8ZYH - chains A and B; structure by X-ray diffraction, 1.07 A resolution.

Chain A (and B):
Molecule: Cupin type-2 domain-containing protein
Organism: Thermotoga maritima MSB8
Notes: chain B of this document is another copy of the same molecule, construct and numbering; everything in this record applies to it too
UniProt: Q9X1H0 (Q9X1H0_THEMA); numbering as in UniProt (aligned over 1-114)
Sequence (118 residues; each row starts with the number of its first residue; numbers below 1 keep their minus sign (Gly-3 is residue -3)):
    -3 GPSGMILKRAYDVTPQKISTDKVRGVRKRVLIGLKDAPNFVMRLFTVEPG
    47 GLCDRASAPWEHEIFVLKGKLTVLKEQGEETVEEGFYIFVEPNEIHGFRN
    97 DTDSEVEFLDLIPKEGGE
Construct notes: expression tag (-3 to 0); engineered mutation Cys49 (Ile in Q9X1H0), Ala52 (His in Q9X1H0), Ala54 (His in Q9X1H0), Asp106 (Cys in Q9X1H0)
Covalent attachments: 4-thiopyridine (KN6) linked to Cys49
Metal / ion sites: Cu ion site 1: His58, His92; Cu ion site 2 near Glu90 (its only coordinating residue here)
Ligand contacts: 4-thiopyridine (KN6): Val19, Arg39, Phe41, Phe94, Phe104, Asp106

Interface between chain A and chain B:
Residue-residue contacts (98; chain A residue first):
  Pro-2(A) with Glu87(B)
  Ser-1(A) with Glu87(B); Glu90(B)
  Gly0(A) with Glu87(B), hydrogen bond (backbone-backbone); Glu90(B), hydrogen bond (backbone-side chain)
  Met1(A) with Val69(B), hydrophobic; Leu70(B); Lys71(B); Phe85(B); Ile91(B); His92(B)
  Ile2(A) with Tyr83(B); Ile84(B); Phe85(B), hydrogen bond (backbone-backbone)
  Leu3(A) with Val69(B), hydrophobic; Lys71(B); Glu76(B); Val78(B), hydrophobic; Tyr83(B); Ile84(B), hydrophobic
  Lys4(A) with Phe82(B); Tyr83(B), hydrogen bond (backbone-backbone)
  Arg5(A) with Gly81(B); Phe82(B)
  Ala6(A) with Phe61(B), hydrophobic; Gly81(B), hydrogen bond (backbone-backbone); Tyr83(B), hydrophobic
  Val9(A) with Tyr83(B)
  Leu27(A) with Phe61(B), hydrophobic; Tyr83(B), hydrogen bond (backbone-side chain)
  Ile28(A) with Glu59(B); Tyr83(B), hydrophobic; Phe85(B), hydrophobic
  Asp32(A) with Phe85(B)
  Pro34(A) with Glu57(B); Phe85(B)
  Asn35(A) with Glu57(B), hydrogen bond; Pro109(B)
  Phe36(A) with Phe36(B), hydrophobic; Glu57(B); Glu59(B); Leu107(B); Ile108(B); Pro109(B)
  Val37(A) with Glu59(B)
  Met38(A) with Glu59(B); Ile60(B)
  Glu57(A) with Pro34(B); Asn35(B), hydrogen bond; Phe36(B)
  Glu59(A) with Ile28(B); Phe36(B); Val37(B); Met38(B); Leu107(B)
  Ile60(A) with Met38(B)
  Phe61(A) with Ala6(B), hydrophobic; Leu40(B), hydrophobic; Leu63(B), hydrophobic; Leu105(B), hydrophobic
  Leu63(A) with Phe61(B), hydrophobic; Leu63(B), hydrophobic
  Val69(A) with Met1(B), hydrophobic; Leu3(B), hydrophobic
  Glu76(A) with Leu3(B)
  Val78(A) with Leu3(B), hydrophobic
  Glu79(A) with Arg5(B), salt bridge
  Gly81(A) with Arg5(B); Ala6(B), hydrogen bond (backbone-backbone)
  Phe82(A) with Lys4(B); Arg5(B)
  Tyr83(A) with Ile2(B); Leu3(B); Lys4(B), hydrogen bond (backbone-backbone); Val9(B); Leu27(B), hydrogen bond (side chain-backbone); Ile28(B), hydrophobic
  Ile84(A) with Met1(B), hydrophobic; Ile2(B)
  Phe85(A) with Gly0(B); Met1(B); Ile2(B), hydrogen bond (backbone-backbone); Ile28(B), hydrophobic; Asp32(B); Pro34(B)
  Val86(A) with Gly0(B)
  Glu87(A) with Gly0(B), hydrogen bond (backbone-backbone)
  Glu90(A) with Gly0(B)
  Ile91(A) with Met1(B)
  His92(A) with Met1(B)
  Leu105(A) with Phe61(B), hydrophobic; Leu105(B), hydrophobic
  Leu107(A) with Phe36(B); Glu59(B); Leu107(B), hydrophobic
  Ile108(A) with Phe36(B)
  Pro109(A) with Asn35(B); Phe36(B)
Other interface residues (no listed pair), chain A (46 interface residues in all): Ala33, Leu40, Leu70, Lys71, Pro88
Other interface residues (no listed pair), chain B (43 interface residues in all): Ala33, Val86, Pro88

In short:
Chain A and chain B form an interface of 46 and 43 residues respectively; the contacts include 13 hydrogen
bonds and 1 salt bridge. Among the polar pairs are Glu79(A)-Arg5(B), Gly0(A)-Glu90(B) and Leu27(A)-Tyr83(B).
Covalently linked 4-thiopyridine: at Cys49(A).
Both chains are Cupin type-2 domain-containing protein (Thermotoga maritima MSB8). Entry 8ZYH (Crystal
structure of a cupin protein (tm1459, I49C-4py/H52A/H54A/C106D mutant) in copper (Cu) substituted form) was
determined by X-ray diffraction together with 8ZYG from the same study.
